PDB entry 2Y36 | X-ray diffraction, 2.70 A resolution | chains H and L of the 3 polymer chains in the assembly

[Chain H]
Protein: Anti-np murine germline monoclonal antibody bbe6.12h3
From: Mus musculus
Notes: fragment: antigen-binding fragment, residue 1-220; antibody fragment or engineered binder
Chain sequence (220 residues; each row starts with the number of its first residue):
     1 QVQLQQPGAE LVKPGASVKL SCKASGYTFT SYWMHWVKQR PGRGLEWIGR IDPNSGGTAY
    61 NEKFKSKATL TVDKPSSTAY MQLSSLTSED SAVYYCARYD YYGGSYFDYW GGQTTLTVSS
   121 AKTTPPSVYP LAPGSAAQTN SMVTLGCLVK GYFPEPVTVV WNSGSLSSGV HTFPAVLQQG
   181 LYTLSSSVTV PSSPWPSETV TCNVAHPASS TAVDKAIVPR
Unresolved in the structure: 136-140
Cystine bridges: Cys22-Cys96, Cys147-Cys202

[Chain L]
Protein: Anti-np murine germline monoclonal antibody bbe6.12h3
From: Mus musculus
Notes: fragment: antigen-binding fragment, residues 1-211; antibody fragment or engineered binder
Chain sequence (211 residues; each row starts with the number of its first residue):
     1 QAVVTQESAL TTSPGETVTL TCRSSTGAVT TSNYANWVQE KPDHLFTGLI GGTNNRAPGV
    61 PARFSGSLIG DKAALTITGG QTEDEAIYFC ALWYSNHWVF GGGTKLTVLG QPKSSPSVTL
   121 FPPSSEELAT NTATLVCTIT DFYPGVVTVD WTVDGTPVTQ GMETTQPSKQ SNNKYMASSY
   181 LTLTAAAWER HSSYSCQVTH EGHTVEKSLS R
Cystine bridges: Cys22-Cys90, Cys137-Cys196

[Interface between chain H and chain L]
Residue-residue contacts (62; chain H residue first):
  His35(H) - Trp98(L)
  Gln39(H) - Glu40(L)
  Gln39(H) - His44(L)
  Leu45(H) - Phe89(L)  hydrophobic
  Leu45(H) - Phe100(L)  hydrophobic
  Trp47(H) - Asn96(L)
  Trp47(H) - His97(L)
  Trp47(H) - Trp98(L)
  Tyr95(H) - His44(L)
  Tyr95(H) - Phe46(L)
  Tyr99(H) - Trp98(L)  hydrophobic
  Gly104(H) - Asn55(L)
  Ser105(H) - Asn36(L)
  Ser105(H) - Gly51(L)
  Ser105(H) - Gly52(L)  hydrogen bond (backbone-backbone)
  Tyr106(H) - Asn55(L)
  Tyr106(H) - Arg56(L)  hydrogen bond (side chain-backbone)
  Tyr106(H) - Pro58(L)
  Phe107(H) - Asn36(L)
  Phe107(H) - Gly48(L)  hydrogen bond (backbone-backbone)
  Asp108(H) - Thr47(L)
  Asp108(H) - Gly48(L)  hydrogen bond (backbone-backbone)
  Trp110(H) - Val38(L)  hydrophobic
  Trp110(H) - Phe46(L)  hydrophobic
  Gly112(H) - His44(L)
  Tyr129(H) - Ser124(L)
  Tyr129(H) - Glu126(L)
  Tyr129(H) - Glu127(L)
  Pro130(H) - Ser124(L)
  Pro130(H) - Glu126(L)
  Leu131(H) - Phe121(L)  hydrophobic
  Leu131(H) - Val136(L)  hydrophobic
  Ala132(H) - Phe121(L)
  Ala132(H) - Pro122(L)
  Pro133(H) - Phe121(L)
  Thr144(H) - Thr119(L)
  Thr144(H) - Phe121(L)
  Leu145(H) - Phe121(L)
  Leu148(H) - Thr134(L)
  Leu148(H) - Tyr180(L)  hydrophobic
  Lys150(H) - Glu127(L)  salt bridge
  Lys150(H) - Thr132(L)
  His171(H) - Thr140(L)
  His171(H) - Gln170(L)
  His171(H) - Met176(L)  hydrogen bond
  Thr172(H) - Met176(L)
  Phe173(H) - Thr138(L)
  Phe173(H) - Met176(L)  hydrophobic
  Phe173(H) - Ala177(L)
  Phe173(H) - Ser178(L)
  Pro174(H) - Thr165(L)
  Val176(H) - Glu163(L)
  Val176(H) - Thr165(L)
  Val176(H) - Tyr180(L)  hydrophobic
  Leu177(H) - Glu163(L)
  Gln178(H) - Glu163(L)
  Leu184(H) - Tyr180(L)
  Ser185(H) - Val136(L)
  Ser185(H) - Tyr180(L)  hydrogen bond
  Lys215(H) - Glu126(L)  salt bridge
  Arg220(H) - Pro122(L)
  Arg220(H) - Pro123(L)  hydrogen bond (side chain-backbone)
Other interface residues (no listed pair), chain H (41 interface residues in all): Val37, Glu46, Tyr60, Val93, Tyr102, Gly146, Thr183, Ser187
Other interface residues (no listed pair), chain L (43 interface residues in all): Tyr34, Ala57, Trp93, Thr130, Ile139, Gly161, Thr182

[In short]
The interface between chain H and chain L involves 41 residues on one side and 43 on the other; the contacts
include 7 hydrogen bonds and 2 salt bridges. Among the polar pairs are Lys150(H)-Glu127(L),
Lys215(H)-Glu126(L) and Tyr106(H)-Arg56(L).
Here chain H is Anti-np murine germline monoclonal antibody bbe6.12h3 and chain L is Anti-np murine germline
monoclonal antibody bbe6.12h3, both from Mus musculus. Entry 2Y36 (Crystal structure analysis of the
anti-(4-hydroxy-3-nitrophenyl)- acetyl murine germline antibody BBE6.12H3 Fab fragment in complex with ...)
was determined by X-ray diffraction (same publication as 4A6Y, 2XZQ, 2Y06 and 2Y07).
